Entry 3CCJ (X-ray diffraction, 3.30 A resolution); this record covers chains 3 and 0 of the 31 polymer chains in the assembly.

[Chain 3]
Protein: 50S ribosomal protein L44E
Source organism: Haloarcula marismortui
Reference sequence: P32411 (RL44_HALMA); numbering as in UniProt (aligned over 1-92)
Chain sequence (92 residues; row label = number of the first residue in the row):
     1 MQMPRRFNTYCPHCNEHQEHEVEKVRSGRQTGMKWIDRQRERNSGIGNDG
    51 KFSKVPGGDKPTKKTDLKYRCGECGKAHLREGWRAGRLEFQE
Ion coordination: Mg2+: Ser27 (shared with A2434(0) of chain 0)

[Chain 0]
Molecule: 23S ribosomal RNA
Source organism: Haloarcula marismortui
Notes: engineered mutation(s): G2099A, C2534T
Sequence (2923 nucleotides; numbered 1 to 2923; the number before each row is that of its first residue):
     1 GUUGGCUACUAUGCCAGCUGGUGGAUUGCUCGGCUCAGGCGCUGAUGAAG
    51 GACGUGCCAAGCUGCGAUAAGCUGUGGGGAGCCGCACGGAGGCGAAGAAC
   101 CACAGAUUUCCGAAUGAGAAUCUCUCUAACAAUUGCUUCGCGCAAUGAGG
   151 AACCCCGAGAACUGAAACAUCUCAGUAUCGGGAGGAACAGAAAACGCAAC
   201 GUGAUGUCGUUAGUAACCGCGAGUGAACGCGAUACAGCCCAAACCGAAGC
   251 CCUCACGGGCAAUGUGGUGUCAGGGCUACCUCUCAUCAGCCGACCGUCUU
   301 CACGAAGUCUCUUGGAAUAGAGCGUGAUACAGGGUGACAACCCCGUACUG
   351 AAGACCAGUACGCUGUGCGGUAGUGCCAGAGUAGCGGGGGUUGGAUAUCC
   401 CUCGCGAAUAACGCAGGCAUCGACUGCGAAGGCUAAACACAACCUGAGAC
   451 CGAUAGUGAACAAGUAGUGUGAACGAACGCUGCAAAGUACCCUCAGAAGG
   501 GAGGCGAAAUAGAGCAUGAAAUCAGUUGGCGAUCGAGCGACAGGGCAUAC
   551 AAGGUCCCUUGACGAAUGACCGAGACGCGAGUCUCCAGUAAGACUCACGG
   601 GAAGCCGAUGUUCUGUCGUACGUUUUGAAAAACGAGCCAGGGAGUGUGUC
   651 UGUAUGGCAAGUCUAACCGGAGUAUCCGGGGAGGCACAGGGAAACCGACA
   701 UGGCCGCAGGGCUUUGCCCGAGGGCCGCCGUCUUCAAGGGCGGGGAGCCA
   751 UGUGGACACGACCCGAAUCCGGACGAUCUACGCAUGGACAAGAUGAAGCG
   801 UGCCGAAAGGCACGUGGAAGUCUGUUAGAGUUGGUGUCCUACAAUACCCU
   851 CUCGUGAUCUAUGUGUAGGGGUGAAAGGCCCAUCGAGUCCGGCAACAGCU
   901 GGUUCCAAUCGAAACAUGUCGAAGCAUGACCUCCGCCGAGGUAGUCUGUG
   951 AGGUAGAGCGACCGAUUGGUGUGUCCGCCUCCGAGAGGAGUCGGCACACC
  1001 UGUCAAACUCCAAACUUACAGACGCUGUUUGACGCGGGGAUUCCGGUGCG
  1051 CGGGGUAAGCCUGUGUACCAGGAGGGGAACAACCCAGAGAUAGGUUAAGG
  1101 UCCCCAAGUGUGGAUUAAGUGUAAUCCUCUGAAGGUGGUCUCGAGCCCUA
  1151 GACAGCCGGGAGGUGAGCUUAGAAGCAGCUACCCUCUAAGAAAAGCGUAA
  1201 CAGCUUACCGGCCGAGGUUUGAGGCGCCCAAAAUGAUCGGGACUCAAAUC
  1251 CACCACCGAGACCUGUCCGUACCACUCAUACUGGUAAUCGAGUAGAUUGG
  1301 CGCUCUAAUUGGAUGGAAGCAGGGGCGAGAGCUCCUGUGGACCGAUUAGU
  1351 GACGAAAAUCCUGGCCAUAGUAGCAGCGAUAGUCGGGUGAGAACCCCGAC
  1401 GGCCUAAUGGAUAAGGGUUCCUCAGCACUGCUGAUCAGCUGAGGGUUAGC
  1451 CGGUCCUAAGUCUCACCGCAACUCGACUGAGACGAAAUGGGAAACAGGUU
  1501 AAUAUUCCUGUGCCAUCAUGCAGUGAAAGUUGACGCCCUGGGGUCGAUCA
  1551 CGCCGGGCAUUCGCCCGGUCGAACCGUCCAACUCCGUGGAAGCCGUAAUG
  1601 GCAGGAAGCGGACGAACGGCGGCAUAGGGAAACGUGAUUCAACCUGGGGC
  1651 CCAUGAAAAGACGAGCAUGAUGUCCGUACCGAGAACCGACACAGGUGUCC
  1701 AUGGCGGCGAAAGCCAAGGCCUGUCGGGAGCAACCAACGUUAGGGAAUUC
  1751 GGCAAGUUAGUCCCGUACCUUCGGAAGAAGGGAUGCCUGCUCCGGAACGG
  1801 AGCAGGUCGCAGUGACUCGGAAGCUCGGACUGUCUAGUAACAACAUAGGU
  1851 GACCGCAAAUCCGCAAGGACUCGUACGGUCACUGAAUCCUGCCCAGUGCA
  1901 GGUAUCUGAACACCUCGUACAAGAGGACGAAGGACCUGUCAACGGCGGGG
  1951 GUAACUAUGACCCUCUUAAGGUAGCGUAGUACCUUGCCGCAUCAGUAGCG
  2001 GCUUGCAUGAAUGGAUUAACCAGAGCUUCACUGUCCCAACGUUGGGCCCG
  2051 GUGAACUGUACAUUCCAGUGCGGAGUCUGGAGACACCCAGGGGGAAGCAA
  2101 AGACCCUAUGGAGCUUUACUGCAGGCUGUCGCUGAGACGUGGUCGCCGAU
  2151 GUGCAGCAUAGGUAGGAGUCGUUACAGAGGUACCCGCGCUAGCGGGCCAC
  2201 CCAGACAACAGUGAAAUACUACCCGUCGGUGACUGCGACUCUCACUCCGG
  2251 GAGGAGGACACCGAUAGCCGGGCAGUUUGACUGGGGCGGUACGCGCUCGA
  2301 AAAGAUAUCGAGCGCGCCCUAUGGUCAUCUCAGCCGGGACAGAGACCCGG
  2351 CGAAGAGUGCAAGAGCAAAAGAUGACUUGACAGUGUUCUUCCCAACGAGG
  2401 AACGCUGACGCGAAAGCGUGGUCUAGCGAACCAAUUAGCCUGCUUGAUGC
  2451 GGGCAAUUGAUGACAGAAAAGCUACCCUAGGGAUAACAGAGUCGUCACUC
  2501 GCAAGAGCACAUAUCGACCGAGUGGCUUGCUACUUCGAUGUCGGUUCCCU
  2551 CCAUCCUGCCCGUGCAGAAGCGGGCAAGGGUGAGGUUGUUCGCCUAUUAA
  2601 AGGAGGUCGUGAGCUGGGUUUAGACCGUCGUGAGACAGGUCGGCUGCUAU
  2651 CUACUGGGUGUGUAAUGGUGUCUGACAAGAACGACCGUAUAGUACGAGAG
  2701 GAACUACGGUUGGUGGCCACUGGUGUACCGGUUGUUCGAGAGAGCACGUG
  2751 CCGGGUAGCCACGCCACACGGGGUAAGAGCUGAACGCAUCUAAGCUCGAA
  2801 ACCCACUUGGAAAAGAGACACCGCCGAGGUCCCGCGUACAAGACGCGGUC
  2851 GAUAGACUCGGGGUGUGCGCGUCGAGGUAACGAGACGUUAAGCCCACGAG
  2901 CACUAACAGACCAAAGCCAUCAU
Disordered / not traced: 1-9, 126-127, 715, 971-998, 1560, 1952-1963, 2137-2236, 2339-2343, 2665-2666, 2915-2923
Modified positions: 1MA (6-hydro-1-methyladenosine-5'-monophosphate) at position 628, OMU (o2'-methyluridine 5'-monophosphate) at position 2587, OMG (o2'-methylguanosine-5'-monophosphate) at position 2588, UR3 (3-methyluridine-5'-monophoshate) at position 2619, PSU (pseudouridine-5'-monophosphate) at position 2621
Ion coordination: Na+ site 1 near U12 (its only coordinating residue here); Mg2+ site 1 near G28 (its only coordinating residue here); Na+ site 2: C40, G41; Na+ site 3 near G56 (its only coordinating residue here); Sr2+ site 1: A86, C87 (shared with 1 residue of chain T); Mg2+ site 2 near U115 (its only coordinating residue here); Na+ site 4: C130, U146; Na+ site 5: C141, G142; K+ site 1: C162, U163, U172; Mg2+ site 3: C162, U2276; Na+ site 6: A165, A166, A167; Mg2+ site 4: A166, G219; 66 more Mg2+ sites not listed; 56 more Na+ sites not listed; 60 more Sr2+ sites not listed; 1 more K+ sites not listed

[Interface between chain 3 and chain 0]
Pairs across the interface (119; chain 3 residue first):
  Met1(3) - C2319(0)  hydrogen bond to the phosphate
  Met1(3) - U2320(0)  hydrogen bond to the phosphate
  Met1(3) - A2380(0)  base contact
  Gln2(3) - U2320(0)  hydrogen bond to the phosphate
  Gln2(3) - A2321(0)  phosphate contact
  Met3(3) - U2320(0)  base contact
  Pro4(3) - U2320(0)  sugar contact
  Phe7(3) - U2378(0)  sugar contact
  Phe7(3) - G2379(0)  phosphate contact
  Asn8(3) - U2378(0)  sugar contact
  Asn8(3) - G2379(0)  phosphate contact
  Thr9(3) - G2379(0)  phosphate contact
  Thr9(3) - C2381(0)  hydrogen bond to the sugar
  Tyr10(3) - C2381(0)  hydrogen bond to the sugar
  Tyr10(3) - A2382(0)  sugar contact
  Tyr10(3) - G2407(0)  hydrogen bond to the sugar
  Tyr10(3) - A2408(0)  sugar contact
  Pro12(3) - A2382(0)  sugar contact
  Asn15(3) - G2407(0)  hydrogen bond to the sugar
  Asn15(3) - A2408(0)  sugar contact
  Glu16(3) - A2408(0)  hydrogen bond to the sugar
  Glu16(3) - C2409(0)  phosphate contact
  His17(3) - A2408(0)  sugar contact
  His17(3) - C2409(0)  hydrogen bond to the sugar
  Val25(3) - U2435(0)  sugar contact
  Arg26(3) - U2435(0)  sugar contact
  Ser27(3) - A2434(0)  hydrogen bond to the sugar
  Gly28(3) - A2434(0)  hydrogen bond to the phosphate
  Gly28(3) - U2435(0)  phosphate contact
  Arg29(3) - A1924(0)  hydrogen bond to the phosphate
  Arg29(3) - G1925(0)  salt bridge to the phosphate
  Gln30(3) - A1924(0)  phosphate contact
  Gln30(3) - A2433(0)  phosphate contact
  Gln30(3) - A2434(0)  hydrogen bond to the phosphate
  Thr31(3) - G1923(0)  phosphate contact
  Thr31(3) - A1924(0)  phosphate contact
  Thr31(3) - G2451(0)  hydrogen bond to the phosphate
  Gly32(3) - A1922(0)  sugar contact
  Met33(3) - A1922(0)  sugar contact
  Met33(3) - C2450(0)  sugar contact
  Met33(3) - G2451(0)  phosphate contact
  Lys34(3) - G2451(0)  salt bridge to the phosphate
  Trp35(3) - C218(0)  phosphate contact
  Trp35(3) - C220(0)  base contact
  Trp35(3) - U396(0)  phosphate contact
  Trp35(3) - C2432(0)  phosphate contact
  Trp35(3) - G2452(0)  phosphate contact
  Ile36(3) - C2432(0)  phosphate contact
  Ile36(3) - A2433(0)  phosphate contact
  Arg38(3) - U396(0)  salt bridge to the phosphate
  Arg38(3) - G2451(0)  sugar contact
  Gln39(3) - C218(0)  hydrogen bond to the phosphate
  Gln39(3) - G219(0)  phosphate contact
  Arg42(3) - A395(0)  sugar contact
  Arg42(3) - U396(0)  salt bridge to the phosphate
  Asn43(3) - U170(0)  sugar contact
  Asn43(3) - C218(0)  phosphate contact
  Asn43(3) - G219(0)  hydrogen bond to the phosphate
  Ser44(3) - G390(0)  phosphate contact
  Gly45(3) - G390(0)  phosphate contact
  Ile46(3) - G390(0)  hydrogen bond to the phosphate
  Gly47(3) - U2120(0)  sugar contact
  Gly47(3) - G2121(0)  hydrogen bond to the sugar
  Asn48(3) - A169(0)  hydrogen bond to the sugar
  Asn48(3) - U170(0)  hydrogen bond to the sugar
  Asn48(3) - U2120(0)  hydrogen bond to the sugar
  Asn48(3) - A2468(0)  base contact
  Asp49(3) - U170(0)  sugar contact
  Gly50(3) - U170(0)  hydrogen bond to the sugar
  Gly50(3) - A2468(0)  hydrogen bond to the base
  Lys51(3) - G219(0)  hydrogen bond to the phosphate
  Lys51(3) - C220(0)  salt bridge to the phosphate
  Lys51(3) - C2431(0)  hydrogen bond to the sugar
  Phe52(3) - G219(0)  phosphate contact
  Ser53(3) - A2468(0)  base contact
  Lys54(3) - G219(0)  hydrogen bond to the sugar
  Lys54(3) - A2468(0)  base contact
  Gly58(3) - A2460(0)  sugar contact
  Asp59(3) - A2460(0)  sugar contact
  Asp59(3) - U2461(0)  phosphate contact
  Lys60(3) - C2427(0)  base contact
  Lys60(3) - G2428(0)  hydrogen bond to the base
  Lys60(3) - A2460(0)  hydrogen bond to the phosphate
  Lys60(3) - U2461(0)  salt bridge to the phosphate
  Lys60(3) - G2462(0)  hydrogen bond to the base
  Pro61(3) - G2316(0)  sugar contact
  Pro61(3) - C2317(0)  phosphate contact
  Pro61(3) - C2427(0)  base contact
  Pro61(3) - G2462(0)  base contact
  Thr62(3) - C2317(0)  phosphate contact
  Thr62(3) - A2460(0)  phosphate contact
  Lys63(3) - G2459(0)  hydrogen bond to the phosphate
  Lys63(3) - A2460(0)  salt bridge to the phosphate
  Lys64(3) - U2458(0)  phosphate contact
  Lys64(3) - G2459(0)  hydrogen bond to the phosphate
  Thr65(3) - U2458(0)  sugar contact
  Asp66(3) - U2458(0)  sugar contact
  Lys68(3) - U2435(0)  hydrogen bond to the phosphate
  Lys68(3) - U2436(0)  salt bridge to the phosphate
  Leu79(3) - U2435(0)  base contact
  Leu79(3) - U2436(0)  sugar contact
  Leu79(3) - A2456(0)  base contact
  Leu79(3) - U2457(0)  sugar contact
  Arg80(3) - C2381(0)  hydrogen bond to the phosphate
  Arg80(3) - A2382(0)  salt bridge to the phosphate
  Arg80(3) - U2457(0)  hydrogen bond to the sugar
  Glu81(3) - U2457(0)  phosphate contact
  Glu81(3) - U2458(0)  phosphate contact
  Gly82(3) - U2458(0)  phosphate contact
  Trp83(3) - U2320(0)  base contact
  Trp83(3) - A2380(0)  base contact
  Arg84(3) - C2317(0)  phosphate contact
  Arg84(3) - C2318(0)  phosphate contact
  Arg84(3) - C2427(0)  salt bridge to the phosphate
  Arg84(3) - G2428(0)  salt bridge to the phosphate
  Ala85(3) - C2318(0)  phosphate contact
  Gly86(3) - C2318(0)  hydrogen bond to the phosphate
  Gln91(3) - U2320(0)  hydrogen bond to the sugar
  Gln91(3) - A2321(0)  hydrogen bond to the phosphate
Other interface residues (no listed pair), chain 3 (62 interface residues in all): Val55, Arg70, His78, Arg87
Other interface residues (no listed pair), chain 0 (50 interface residues in all): G389, C2122, G2426

[Overview]
62 residues of chain 3 and 50 residues of chain 0 are in contact; the contacts include 37 hydrogen bonds and
11 salt bridges. Polar contacts include Gly50(3)-A2468(0), Lys60(3)-G2428(0) and Lys60(3)-G2462(0). C162(0),
U163(0) and U172(0) form the K+ site 1.
Here chain 3 is 50S ribosomal protein L44E and chain 0 is 23S ribosomal RNA, both from Haloarcula marismortui.
Entry 3CCJ (Structure of Anisomycin resistant 50S Ribosomal Subunit: 23S rRNA mutation C2534U) was determined
by X-ray diffraction (same publication as 3CC2, 3CC4, 3CC7, 3CCE, 3CCL, 3CCM and 6 further entries).
